PDB entry 8Y5I | electron microscopy, 3.00 A resolution | chains B and D of the 5 polymer chains in the assembly

[Chain B]
Protein: Spermidine/putrescine transport system permease protein PotB
From: Escherichia coli
Amino-acid sequence (285 residues; each row starts with the number of its first residue):
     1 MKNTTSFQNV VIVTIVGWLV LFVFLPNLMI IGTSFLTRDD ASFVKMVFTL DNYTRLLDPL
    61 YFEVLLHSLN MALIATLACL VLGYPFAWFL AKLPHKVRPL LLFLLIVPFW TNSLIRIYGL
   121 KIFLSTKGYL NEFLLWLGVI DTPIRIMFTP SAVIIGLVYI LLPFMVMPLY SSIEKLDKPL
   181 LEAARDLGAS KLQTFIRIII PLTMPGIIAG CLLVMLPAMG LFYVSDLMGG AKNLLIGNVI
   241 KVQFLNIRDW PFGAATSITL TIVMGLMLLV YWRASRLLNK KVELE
Unresolved in the structure: 1-4, 270-285
From the paper describing this entry:
  - conformationally variable residues (helix shift, side-chain flip): Lys178, Tyr223

[Chain D]
Protein: Spermidine/putrescine import ATP-binding protein PotA
From: Escherichia coli
Notes: EC 7.6.2.11
UniProtKB: P69874 (POTA_ECOLI); residues 1-378 here = UniProt positions 1-378
Amino-acid sequence (378 residues; row label = number of the first residue in the row):
     1 MGQSKKLNKQ PSSLSPLVQL AGIRKCFDGK EVIPQLDLTI NNGEFLTLLG PSGCGKTTVL
    61 RLIAGLETVD SGRIMLDNED ITHVPAENRY VNTVFQSYAL FPHMTVFENV AFGLRMQKTP
   121 AAEITPRVME ALRMVQLETF AQRKPHQLSG GQQQRVAIAR AVVNKPRLLL LDQSLSALDY
   181 KLRKQMQNEL KALQRKLGIT FVFVTHDQEE ALTMSDRIVV MRDGRIEQDG TPREIYEEPK
   241 NLFVAGFIGE INMFNATVIE RLDEQRVRAN VEGRECNIYV NFAVEPGQKL HVLLRPEDLR
   301 VEEINDDNHA EGLIGYVRER NYKGMTLESV VELENGKMVM VSEFFNEDDP DFDHSLDQKM
   361 AINWVESWEV VLADEEHK
Unresolved in the structure: 1-15, 374-378
Sequence notes: engineered mutation Gln173 (Glu in P69874)
Metal / ion sites: Mg2+: Gln96 (together with ATP)
Ligand contacts:
  - ATP (adenosine-5'-triphosphate), molecule 1: Phe27, Asp28, Lys30, Val32, Ser52, Gly53, Cys54, Gly55, Lys56, Thr57, Thr58, Gln96, His206
  - ATP, molecule 2: Phe140, Arg143, His146, Gln147, Leu148, Ser149, Gly150, Gly151, Gln152, Ala177
Curated features (UniProtKB/Swiss-Prot):
  - binding site (ATP): Gly50 to Thr57
  - mutagenesis: Cys26 (C26A: Lower ATPase activity and transport efficiency), Phe27 (F27L: Lower ATPase activity and transport efficiency), Phe45 (F45L: Lower ATPase activity and transport efficiency), Cys54 (C54T: Loss of ATPase activity and transport), Leu60 (L60F: Lower ATPase activity and transport efficiency), Leu76 (L76P: Lower ATPase activity and transport efficiency), Val135 (V135M: Loss of ATPase activity and transport), Asp172 (D172N: Loss of ATPase activity and transport), Cys276 (C276A: Lower ATPase activity and transport efficiency), Glu297 (E297K/D: Lower ATPase activity and transport efficiency; E297Q: Loss of ATPase activity and transport)
From the paper describing this entry:
  - binding site for ATP: Phe27, Lys30, Ser52, Lys56, Thr57, Thr58, Arg143, Gln147, Ser149, His206
  - catalytic residues: Asp172
  - mutagenesis - F27A, T57A, S149A, D172A, E173Q: decreased catalytic activity
  - mutagenesis - R143A: unchanged catalytic activity

[How chain B and chain D interact]
Contacting residue pairs (22):
  Lys178(B) - Arg61(D)
  Pro179(B) - Ala99(D)
  Leu180(B) - Phe101(D)
  Leu180(B) - Pro102(D)
  Glu182(B) - Arg61(D)  salt bridge
  Ala183(B) - Ala99(D)  hydrophobic
  Arg185(B) - Leu66(D)
  Arg185(B) - Glu87(D)
  Asp186(B) - Val91(D)
  Asp186(B) - Thr93(D)  hydrogen bond
  Leu187(B) - Asn92(D)
  Leu187(B) - Phe112(D)  hydrophobic
  Leu187(B) - Arg160(D)
  Ala189(B) - Glu87(D)
  Ala189(B) - Met116(D)  hydrophobic
  Gln193(B) - Met116(D)
  Gln193(B) - Lys118(D)  hydrogen bond
  Arg197(B) - His103(D)  hydrogen bond (backbone-side chain)
  Arg197(B) - Arg115(D)
  Arg197(B) - Met116(D)
  Ile198(B) - Phe101(D)  hydrophobic
  Leu202(B) - His103(D)
Also at the interface, not in a pair above, chain B (17 interface residues in all): Ala184, Gly188, Ser190, Pro201
Also at the interface, not in a pair above, chain D (20 interface residues in all): Ala86, Phe95, Leu100, Gly113, Asn164

[Summary]
17 residues of chain B and 20 residues of chain D are in contact, with 3 hydrogen bonds and 1 salt bridge.
Among the polar pairs are Glu182(B)-Arg61(D), Asp186(B)-Thr93(D) and Gln193(B)-Lys118(D). From the paper: the
catalytic residue Asp172(D); F27A, T57A and S149A of chain D, among others, reduce catalytic activity; 6
substitutions were tested in all.
Here chain B is Spermidine/putrescine transport system permease protein PotB and chain D is
Spermidine/putrescine import ATP-binding protein PotA, both from Escherichia coli. Entry 8Y5I (Cryo-EM
structure of E.coli spermidine transporter PotD-PotABC in translocation intermidiate state) was determined by
electron microscopy, deposited together with 8Y5F, 8Y5G, 8Y5H and 8ZX1.
